PDB entry 5HDD | X-ray diffraction, 1.60 A resolution | chain A

== Chain A ==
Protein: Photoactive yellow protein
Source organism: Halorhodospira halophila
Reference sequence: P16113 (PYP_HALHA); residues 1-125 here = UniProt positions 1-125
Sequence (125 residues; each row starts with the number of its first residue):
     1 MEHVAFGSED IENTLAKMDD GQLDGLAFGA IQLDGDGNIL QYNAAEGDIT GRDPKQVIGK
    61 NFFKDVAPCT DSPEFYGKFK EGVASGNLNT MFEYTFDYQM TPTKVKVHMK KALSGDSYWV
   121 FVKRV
Modified positions: Cys69 ((2R)-2-azanyl-3-[(E)-3-(4-hydroxyphenyl)prop-2-enoyl]sulfanyl-propanoic acid; 60F)
What the authors report for this chain:
  - conformationally variable residues: Glu46

== Overview ==
From the paper: conformational variability at Glu46.
Chain A is Photoactive yellow protein (Halorhodospira halophila); the structure, Femtosecond Structural
Dynamics Drives the Trans/Cis Isomerization in Photoactive Yellow Protein: 800 fs to 1200 fs ..., was
determined by X-ray diffraction, deposited together with 5HD5, 5HDC, 5HDS and 5HD3.
